PDB entry 1XXR | X-ray diffraction, 2.00 A resolution | chains C and D of the 4 polymer chains in the assembly

== Chain C (and D) ==
Protein: mannose-binding lectin
From: Morus nigra
Notes: chain D of this document is another copy of the same molecule, construct and numbering; everything in this record applies to it too
Reference sequence: Q8LGR3 (Q8LGR3_9ROSA); residues 1-161 here = UniProt positions 1-161
Amino-acid sequence (161 residues; numbered 1 to 161; the number before each row is that of its first residue):
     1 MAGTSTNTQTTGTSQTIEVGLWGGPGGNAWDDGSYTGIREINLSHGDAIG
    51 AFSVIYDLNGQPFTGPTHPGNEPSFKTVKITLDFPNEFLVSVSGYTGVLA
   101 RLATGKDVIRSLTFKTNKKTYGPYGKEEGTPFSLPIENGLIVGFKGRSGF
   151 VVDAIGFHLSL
Not modelled in the structure: 1-7
Small-molecule neighbours: alpha-D-mannopyranose (MAN): Gly-26, Gly-27, Leu-102, Thr-104, Val-108, Ser-148, Gly-149, Phe-150, Val-151, Asp-153

== Interface between chain C and chain D ==
Contacting residue pairs (68; chain C residue first):
  Thr-8(C) / Glu-137(D)
  Thr-8(C) / Asn-138(D)  hydrogen bond (backbone-side chain)
  Gln-9(C) / Phe-88(D)
  Gln-9(C) / Glu-137(D)  hydrogen bond (backbone-backbone)
  Gln-9(C) / Asn-138(D)
  Gln-9(C) / Gly-139(D)  hydrogen bond (side chain-backbone)
  Gln-9(C) / Leu-140(D)
  Thr-10(C) / Phe-88(D)
  Thr-11(C) / Pro-85(D)
  Thr-11(C) / Phe-88(D)
  Thr-11(C) / Leu-140(D)
  Gly-12(C) / Thr-36(D)
  Gly-12(C) / Gly-37(D)
  Gly-12(C) / Phe-84(D)
  Gly-12(C) / Pro-85(D)  hydrogen bond (backbone-backbone)
  Gly-12(C) / Phe-88(D)
  Gly-12(C) / Leu-140(D)
  Thr-13(C) / Thr-36(D)
  Thr-13(C) / Phe-84(D)
  Thr-13(C) / Pro-85(D)
  Thr-13(C) / Leu-140(D)
  Ser-14(C) / Tyr-35(D)
  Ser-14(C) / Thr-36(D)  hydrogen bond (backbone-backbone)
  Ser-14(C) / Leu-140(D)
  Ser-14(C) / Val-142(D)
  Ser-14(C) / Ser-160(D)
  Ser-14(C) / Leu-161(D)
  Gln-15(C) / Leu-161(D)  hydrogen bond (backbone-backbone)
  Asp-32(C) / Asn-59(D)
  Gly-33(C) / Asn-59(D)
  Ser-34(C) / Asn-59(D)
  Tyr-35(C) / Ser-14(D)
  Tyr-35(C) / Asn-59(D)
  Thr-36(C) / Gly-12(D)
  Thr-36(C) / Thr-13(D)
  Thr-36(C) / Ser-14(D)  hydrogen bond (backbone-backbone)
  Thr-36(C) / Ser-34(D)
  Gly-37(C) / Gly-12(D)
  Leu-58(C) / Leu-58(D)  hydrophobic
  Leu-58(C) / Phe-63(D)  hydrophobic
  Asn-59(C) / Asp-32(D)
  Asn-59(C) / Gly-33(D)
  Asn-59(C) / Ser-34(D)  hydrogen bond (side chain-backbone)
  Asn-59(C) / Tyr-35(D)
  Phe-63(C) / Leu-58(D)  hydrophobic
  Phe-84(C) / Gly-12(D)
  Phe-84(C) / Thr-13(D)
  Pro-85(C) / Thr-11(D)
  Pro-85(C) / Gly-12(D)  hydrogen bond (backbone-backbone)
  Pro-85(C) / Thr-13(D)
  Phe-88(C) / Gln-9(D)
  Phe-88(C) / Thr-10(D)
  Phe-88(C) / Thr-11(D)
  Phe-88(C) / Gly-12(D)
  Glu-137(C) / Thr-8(D)
  Glu-137(C) / Gln-9(D)  hydrogen bond (backbone-backbone)
  Asn-138(C) / Thr-8(D)  hydrogen bond (side chain-backbone)
  Asn-138(C) / Gln-9(D)
  Gly-139(C) / Gln-9(D)  hydrogen bond (backbone-side chain)
  Leu-140(C) / Gln-9(D)
  Leu-140(C) / Thr-11(D)
  Leu-140(C) / Gly-12(D)
  Leu-140(C) / Thr-13(D)
  Leu-140(C) / Ser-14(D)
  Val-142(C) / Ser-14(D)
  Ser-160(C) / Ser-14(D)
  Leu-161(C) / Ser-14(D)
  Leu-161(C) / Gln-15(D)  hydrogen bond (backbone-backbone)

== Overview ==
Chain C and chain D each contribute 27 residues to their interface, with 13 hydrogen bonds. Among the polar
pairs are Thr-8(C)/Asn-138(D), Gln-9(C)/Gly-139(D) and Gln-15(C)/Leu-161(D). Chain C binds
alpha-D-mannopyranose.
Both chains are mannose-binding lectin (Morus nigra). Entry 1XXR (Structure of a mannose-specific
jacalin-related lectin from Morus Nigra in complex with mannose) was determined by X-ray diffraction together
with 1XXQ from the same study.
